Entry 5K9Q (X-ray diffraction, 2.50 A resolution); this record covers chains A and F of the 12 polymer chains in the assembly.

== Chain A ==
Name: Hemagglutinin HA1
Source organism: Influenza A virus
UniProtKB: Q91MA7 (HEMA_I68A4); residues 8-327 here correspond to UniProt positions 24-343 (UniProt number = residue number + 16)
Chain sequence (320 residues; numbered 8 to 327; the number before each row is that of its first residue):
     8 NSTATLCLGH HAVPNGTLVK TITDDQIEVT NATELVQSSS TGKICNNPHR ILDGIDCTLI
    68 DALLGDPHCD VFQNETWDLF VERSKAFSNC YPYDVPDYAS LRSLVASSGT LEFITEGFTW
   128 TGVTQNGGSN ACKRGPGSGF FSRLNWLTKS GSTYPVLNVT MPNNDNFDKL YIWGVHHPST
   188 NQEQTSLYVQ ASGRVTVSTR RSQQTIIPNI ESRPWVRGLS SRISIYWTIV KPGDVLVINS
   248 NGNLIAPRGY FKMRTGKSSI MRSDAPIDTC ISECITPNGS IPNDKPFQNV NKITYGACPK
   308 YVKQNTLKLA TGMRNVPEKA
Construct notes: conflict Glu-218 (Gly234 in Q91MA7), Ala-327 (Gln343 in Q91MA7)
Disulfide bonds: Cys-52/Cys-277, Cys-64/Cys-76, Cys-97/Cys-139, Cys-281/Cys-305
Covalent attachments: N-acetylglucosamine (NAG) linked to Asn-22, Asn-38, Asn-81, Asn-165, Asn-285

== Chain F ==
Name: Hemagglutinin HA2
Source organism: Influenza A virus (strain A/Hong Kong/1/1968 H3N2)
UniProtKB: Q91MA7 (HEMA_I68A4); residues 3-172 here correspond to UniProt positions 348-517 (UniProt number = residue number + 345)
Chain sequence (170 residues; numbered 3 to 172; the number before each row is that of its first residue):
     3 FGAIAGFIEN GWEGMIDGWY GFRHQNSEGT GQAADLKSTQ AAIDQINGKL NRVIEKTNEK
    63 FHQIEKEFSE VEGRIQDLEK YVEDTKIDLW SYNAELLVAL ENQHTIDLTD SEMNKLFEKT
   123 RRQLRENAED MGNGCFKIYH KCDNACIESI RNGTYDHDVY RDEALNNRFQ
Not modelled in the structure: 3-4
Disulfide bonds: Cys-144/Cys-148
Covalent attachments: N-acetylglucosamine (NAG) linked to Asn-154

== Interface between chain A and chain F ==
Residue-residue contacts (10; chain A residue first):
  Lys-27(A) with Arg-54(F)
  Thr-28(A) with Arg-54(F), hydrogen bond (backbone-side chain)
  Ile-29(A) with Lys-51(F); Arg-54(F); Glu-103(F)
  Thr-30(A) with Gln-47(F); Gly-50(F); Lys-51(F); His-106(F)
  Lys-310(A) with Lys-58(F)
Also at the interface, not in a pair above, chain A (6 interface residues in all): Asp-31

== In short ==
6 residues of chain A face 7 of chain F across their interface, with 1 hydrogen bond. The hydrogen-bonded pair
is Thr-28(A)/Arg-54(F). Covalently linked N-acetylglucosamine: at Asn-22(A), Asn-38(A), Asn-81(A), Asn-165(A)
and Asn-285(A). N-acetylglucosamine is covalently linked to Asn-154(F).
Here chain A is Hemagglutinin HA1 (Influenza A virus) and chain F is Hemagglutinin HA2 (Influenza A virus
(strain A/Hong Kong/1/1968 H3N2)). Entry 5K9Q (Crystal structure of multidonor HV1-18-class broadly
neutralizing Influenza A antibody 16.a.26 in complex with A/Hong Kong/1-4-MA21-1/1968 ...) was determined by
X-ray diffraction together with 5K9O from the same study.
